Entry 6R5G (solution NMR); this record covers chains A and B.

Chain A:
Molecule: Tyrosine-protein phosphatase non-receptor type 11
From: Homo sapiens
Notes: EC 3.1.3.48
UniProtKB: Q06124 (PTN11_HUMAN), isoform Q06124-2; numbering as in UniProt (aligned over 105-220)
Amino-acid sequence (119 residues; row label = number of the first residue in the row):
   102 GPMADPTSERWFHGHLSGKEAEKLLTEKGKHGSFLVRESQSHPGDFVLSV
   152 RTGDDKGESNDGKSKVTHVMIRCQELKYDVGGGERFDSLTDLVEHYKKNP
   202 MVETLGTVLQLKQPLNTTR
Differences from the reference sequence: expression tag (102-104)
Curated features (UniProtKB/Swiss-Prot):
  - natural variant: Asp106 (D106A: In NS1), Glu139 (E139D: In NS1)
What the authors report for this chain:
  - mutagenesis - R138A: decreased catalytic activity on ITSM
  - mutagenesis - R138A: decreased catalytic activity on ITIM
  - mutagenesis - R138A: decreased catalytic activity with ITSM (chain B)

Chain B:
Molecule: ITSM
Amino-acid sequence (11 residues; each row starts with the number of its first residue; numbers below 1 keep their minus sign (Glu-4 is residue -4)):
    -4 EQTEYATIVFP
Modified / non-standard residues: Tyr0 (O-phosphotyrosine; PTR)

Interface between chain A and chain B:
Pairs across the interface (40):
  Lys120(A) - Gln-3(B)
  Glu123(A) - Gln-3(B)
  Glu123(A) - Thr-2(B)
  Arg138(A) - Tyr0(B)
  Ser140(A) - Tyr0(B)
  Gln141(A) - Tyr0(B)
  Ser142(A) - Tyr0(B)
  His143(A) - Tyr0(B)
  Val148(A) - Tyr0(B)
  Lys166(A) - Glu-4(B)
  Lys166(A) - Gln-3(B)
  Val167(A) - Glu-4(B)
  Val167(A) - Gln-3(B)
  Thr168(A) - Glu-4(B)
  Thr168(A) - Ala1(B)
  His169(A) - Thr-2(B)
  His169(A) - Tyr0(B)
  His169(A) - Ala1(B)
  Val170(A) - Tyr0(B)
  Val170(A) - Ile3(B)
  Met171(A) - Tyr0(B)
  Val181(A) - Ile3(B)
  Gly182(A) - Phe5(B)
  Gly183(A) - Phe5(B)
  Tyr197(A) - Phe5(B)
  Met202(A) - Ile3(B)
  Met202(A) - Phe5(B)
  Val203(A) - Ile3(B)
  Val203(A) - Val4(B)
  Glu204(A) - Glu-4(B)
  Glu204(A) - Glu-1(B)
  Glu204(A) - Ala1(B)
  Glu204(A) - Thr2(B)
  Glu204(A) - Ile3(B)
  Glu204(A) - Val4(B)
  Thr205(A) - Thr2(B)
  Thr205(A) - Val4(B)
  Leu206(A) - Glu-4(B)
  Thr208(A) - Glu-4(B)
  Leu210(A) - Ile3(B)
Interface residues without a listed pair, chain A (27 interface residues in all): Gly119, Glu139
The authors on this interface:
  - residue pairs: Arg138(A)-Tyr0(B) (hydrogen bond), Ser140(A)-Tyr0(B) (hydrogen bond), Ser142(A)-Tyr0(B) (hydrogen bond), Glu204(A)-Thr2(B) (hydrogen bond)
  - interface residues, chain A: Val170(A), Val181(A), Met202(A), Leu210(A)

Overview:
27 residues of chain A and 10 residues of chain B are in contact. The paper describes hydrogen bonds between
Arg138(A) and Tyr0(B), Ser140(A) and Tyr0(B) and Ser142(A) and Tyr0(B) among others. From the paper: R138A of
chain A reduces catalytic activity on ITSM; interface residues Val170(A), Val181(A) and Met202(A) among
others.
Here chain A is Tyrosine-protein phosphatase non-receptor type 11 (Homo sapiens) and chain B is ITSM. Entry
6R5G (C-SH2 domain of SHP-2 in complex with phospho-ITSM of PD-1) was determined by solution NMR.
